PDB entry 6UUB | X-ray diffraction, 3.96 A resolution | chains AAA and BBB of the 8 polymer chains in the assembly

== Chain AAA (and BBB) ==
Name: DNA-directed RNA polymerase subunit alpha
Organism: Escherichia coli
Notes: EC 2.7.7.6; chain BBB of this document is another copy of the same molecule, construct and numbering; everything in this record applies to it too
UniProtKB: P0A7Z4 (RPOA_ECOLI); residue numbers follow UniProt; this construct covers 1-235
Sequence (242 residues; row label = number of the first residue in the row; numbers below 1 keep their minus sign (Ala-6 is residue -6)):
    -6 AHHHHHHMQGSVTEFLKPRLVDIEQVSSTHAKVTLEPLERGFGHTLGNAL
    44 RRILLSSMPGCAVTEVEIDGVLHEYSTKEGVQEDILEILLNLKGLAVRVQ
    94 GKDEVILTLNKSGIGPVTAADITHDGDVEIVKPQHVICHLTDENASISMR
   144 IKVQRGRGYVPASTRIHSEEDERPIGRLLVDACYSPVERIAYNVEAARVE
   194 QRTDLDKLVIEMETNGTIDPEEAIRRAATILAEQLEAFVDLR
Disordered / not traced: -6 to 5 (chain BBB: -6 to 5, 234-235)
Sequence notes: expression tag (-6 to 0)
UniProt features mapped onto this chain:
  - region: Glu162 to Glu165 (Required for interaction with Crp at class II promoters)

== How chain AAA and chain BBB interact ==
Pairs across the interface - 45 pairs, chain AAA then chain BBB:
  Thr6(AAA) with Ile223(BBB)
  Phe8(AAA) with Glu226(BBB)
  Leu9(AAA) with Gln227(BBB), hydrogen bond (backbone-side chain)
  Lys10(AAA) with Glu226(BBB); Gln227(BBB), hydrogen bond (backbone-side chain); Glu229(BBB)
  Pro11(AAA) with Gln227(BBB); Ala230(BBB)
  Glu32(AAA) with Arg150(BBB), salt bridge
  Arg33(AAA) with Ser49(BBB)
  Gly34(AAA) with Arg45(BBB)
  Phe35(AAA) with Ile46(BBB), hydrophobic; Ser50(BBB)
  His37(AAA) with Arg45(BBB)
  Thr38(AAA) with Ala42(BBB); Arg45(BBB), hydrogen bond; Ile46(BBB)
  Leu39(AAA) with Leu224(BBB), hydrophobic
  Ala42(AAA) with Thr38(BBB); Ala42(BBB), hydrophobic
  Arg45(AAA) with Gly34(BBB), hydrogen bond (side chain-backbone); His37(BBB); Thr38(BBB), hydrogen bond
  Ser50(AAA) with Phe35(BBB)
  Arg150(AAA) with Glu7(BBB); Glu32(BBB), salt bridge
  Arg195(AAA) with Arg150(BBB)
  Arg218(AAA) with Phe231(BBB); Val232(BBB)
  Ala221(AAA) with Leu228(BBB), hydrophobic; Phe231(BBB), hydrophobic
  Thr222(AAA) with Asp233(BBB), hydrogen bond (side chain-backbone)
  Glu226(AAA) with Phe8(BBB); Lys10(BBB)
  Gln227(AAA) with Leu9(BBB), hydrogen bond (side chain-backbone); Pro11(BBB)
  Ala230(AAA) with Pro11(BBB)
  Phe231(AAA) with Pro11(BBB), hydrophobic; Leu28(BBB), hydrophobic; Ala221(BBB), hydrophobic
  Leu234(AAA) with Arg12(BBB); Leu13(BBB)
  Arg235(AAA) with Leu13(BBB); Glu214(BBB), salt bridge; Arg218(BBB), hydrogen bond (backbone-side chain)
Also at the interface, not in a pair above, chain AAA (36 interface residues in all): Glu7, Arg12, Leu28, Leu31, Ile46, Ser49, Ile217, Ile223, Ala225, Leu228
Also at the interface, not in a pair above, chain BBB (34 interface residues in all): Thr6, Leu39

== Summary ==
The interface between chain AAA and chain BBB involves 36 residues on one side and 34 on the other, with 8
hydrogen bonds and 3 salt bridges. Polar contacts include Glu32(AAA)-Arg150(BBB), Arg235(AAA)-Glu214(BBB) and
Leu9(AAA)-Gln227(BBB).
Both chains are DNA-directed RNA polymerase subunit alpha (Escherichia coli). Entry 6UUB (E. coli sigma-S
transcription initiation complex with a mismatching UTP ("Fresh" crystal soaked with UTP for ...) was
determined by X-ray diffraction together with 6UTV, 6UTW, 6UTX, 6UTY, 6UTZ, 6UU0 and 11 further entries from
the same study.
